PDB entry 4Y85 | X-ray diffraction, 2.33 A resolution | chain A

Chain A:
Molecule: Mitogen-activated protein kinase kinase kinase 8
From: Homo sapiens
Notes: EC 2.7.11.25; fragment: UNP resdiues 36-395
UniProtKB: P41279 (M3K8_HUMAN); residues 66-395 here = UniProt positions 66-395
Chain sequence (332 residues; numbered 64 to 395; the number before each row is that of its first residue):
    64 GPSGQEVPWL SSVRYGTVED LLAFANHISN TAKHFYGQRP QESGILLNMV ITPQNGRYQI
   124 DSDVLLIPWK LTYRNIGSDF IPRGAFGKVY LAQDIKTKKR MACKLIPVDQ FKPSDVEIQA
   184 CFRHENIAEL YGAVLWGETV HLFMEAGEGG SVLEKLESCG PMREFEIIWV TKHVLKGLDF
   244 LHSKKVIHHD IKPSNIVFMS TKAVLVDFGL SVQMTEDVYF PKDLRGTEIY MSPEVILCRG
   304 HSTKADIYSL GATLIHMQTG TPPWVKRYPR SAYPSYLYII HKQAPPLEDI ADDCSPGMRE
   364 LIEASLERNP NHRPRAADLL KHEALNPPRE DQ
Unresolved in the structure: 64-72, 95-102, 140-142, 391-395
Construct notes: expression tag (64-65)
Residues lining bound ligands: 499 (5-[5-(1H-indol-3-yl)-1H-pyrrolo[2,3-b]pyridin-3-yl]-1,3,4-oxadiazol-2-amine): Trp-132, Phe-143, Pro-145, Gly-147, Val-152, Ala-165, Lys-167, Met-207, Glu-208, Ala-209, Gly-210, Gly-213, Ser-214, Glu-217, Ser-257, Asn-258, Val-260, Val-269, Asp-270
What the authors report for this chain:
  - contacts within the chain: Leu-84/Val-179 (hydrophobic contact), Ala-88/Val-179 (hydrophobic contact), Ala-148/Asp-270 (hydrogen bond), Lys-167/Asp-178, Val-179/Leu-193 (hydrophobic contact), Val-179/Leu-205 (hydrophobic contact), Ile-181/Phe-271, Gln-182/Phe-271, Asp-253/Thr-290 (hydrogen bond), Lys-255/Thr-290 (hydrogen bond)
  - binding site for 499: Trp-132, Phe-143, Pro-145, Lys-167, Gln-182, Met-207, Glu-208, Gly-210, Gly-213, Ser-214, Glu-217, Ser-257, Asp-270
  - catalytic residues: Lys-167 (proposed by the authors, not directly observed)
  - conformationally variable residues (loop rearrangement, order/disorder transition): Trp-132 to Arg-146
  - post-translational modification sites: Thr-290 (citing earlier work)

Overview:
Chain A binds compound 499. From the paper: the catalytic residue Lys-167; a binding site for 499 at Trp-132,
Phe-143 and Pro-145 among others.
Chain A is Mitogen-activated protein kinase kinase kinase 8 (Homo sapiens); the structure, Crystal structure
of COT kinase domain in complex with
5-(5-(1H-indol-3-yl)-1H-pyrrolo[2,3-b]pyridin-3-yl)-1,3,4-oxadiazol-2-amine, was determined by X-ray
diffraction (same publication as 4Y83).
